PDB entry 8DEE | electron microscopy, 3.40 A resolution | chains J and N of the 12 polymer chains in the assembly

Chain J (and N):
Molecule: Spike glycoprotein E1
Organism: Western equine encephalitis virus
Notes: chain N of this document is another copy of the same molecule, construct and numbering; everything in this record applies to it too
UniProt: P13897 (POLS_WEEV); residues 1-439 here correspond to UniProt positions 798-1236 (UniProt number = residue number + 797)
Chain sequence (439 residues; numbered 1 to 439; the number before each row is that of its first residue):
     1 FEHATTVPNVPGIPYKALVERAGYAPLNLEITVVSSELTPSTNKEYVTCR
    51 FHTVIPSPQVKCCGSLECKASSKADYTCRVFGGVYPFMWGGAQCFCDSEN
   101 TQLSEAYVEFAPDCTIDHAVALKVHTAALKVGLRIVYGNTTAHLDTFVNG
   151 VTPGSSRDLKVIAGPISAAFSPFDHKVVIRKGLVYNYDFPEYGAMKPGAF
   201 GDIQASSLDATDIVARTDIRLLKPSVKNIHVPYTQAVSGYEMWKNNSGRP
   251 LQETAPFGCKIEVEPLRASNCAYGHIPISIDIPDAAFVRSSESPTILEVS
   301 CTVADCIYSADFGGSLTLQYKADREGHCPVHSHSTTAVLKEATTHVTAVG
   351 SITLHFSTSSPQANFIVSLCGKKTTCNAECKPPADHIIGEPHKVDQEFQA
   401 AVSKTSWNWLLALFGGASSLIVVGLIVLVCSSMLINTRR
Cystine bridges: Cys49-Cys114, Cys63-Cys96, Cys259-Cys271, Cys301-Cys376, Cys306-Cys380, Cys328-Cys370
Curated features (UniProtKB/Swiss-Prot):
  - region: Val84 to Thr101 (E1 fusion peptide loop)
  - glycosylation (N-linked (GlcNAc...) asparagine): Asn139, Asn245, Asn270

Chain J / chain N interface:
Residue-residue contacts - 16 pairs, chain J then chain N:
  Ser41(J) - Asn43(N)
  Ser41(J) - Lys123(N)
  Asn43(J) - Ser41(N)
  Asn43(J) - Thr42(N)
  His125(J) - Asn43(N)  hydrogen bond
  His125(J) - His125(N)  hydrogen bond
  Thr126(J) - Lys123(N)
  Phe147(J) - Tyr192(N)
  Val151(J) - Lys196(N)
  Thr152(J) - Gly193(N)
  Thr152(J) - Ala194(N)  hydrogen bond (side chain-backbone)
  Pro153(J) - Arg216(N)
  Tyr192(J) - Phe147(N)
  Gly193(J) - Thr152(N)
  Ala194(J) - Thr152(N)
  Lys196(J) - Val151(N)
Interface residues without a listed pair, chain J (15 interface residues in all): Thr42, Asn149, Arg216
Interface residues without a listed pair, chain N (14 interface residues in all): Pro153

In short:
15 residues of chain J and 14 residues of chain N are in contact; the contacts include 3 hydrogen bonds. Polar
contacts include His125(J)-Asn43(N), His125(J)-His125(N) and Thr152(J)-Ala194(N).
Both chains are Spike glycoprotein E1 (Western equine encephalitis virus). Entry 8DEE (Asymmetric Unit of
Western Equine Encephalitis Virus) was determined by electron microscopy together with 8DEF, 8DEQ, 8DUL, 8DUN,
8DWO, 8EEU and 8EEV from the same study.
